PDB entry 6VBU | electron microscopy, 3.10 A resolution | chains 1 and 9 of the 8 polymer chains in the assembly

# Chain 1
Name: BBS1 domain-containing protein
Source organism: Bos taurus
Reference sequence: E1BN34 (E1BN34_BOVIN); the author numbering skips numbers that UniProt does not, so the offset changes along the chain: -18 to 110 = UniProt 76-204; 131-593 = UniProt 205-667
Amino-acid sequence (592 residues; each row starts with the number of its first residue; note: 20 numbers in that range are skipped by the numbering (no residue carries them; nothing is unmodelled there); numbers below 1 keep their minus sign (Met-18 is residue -18)):
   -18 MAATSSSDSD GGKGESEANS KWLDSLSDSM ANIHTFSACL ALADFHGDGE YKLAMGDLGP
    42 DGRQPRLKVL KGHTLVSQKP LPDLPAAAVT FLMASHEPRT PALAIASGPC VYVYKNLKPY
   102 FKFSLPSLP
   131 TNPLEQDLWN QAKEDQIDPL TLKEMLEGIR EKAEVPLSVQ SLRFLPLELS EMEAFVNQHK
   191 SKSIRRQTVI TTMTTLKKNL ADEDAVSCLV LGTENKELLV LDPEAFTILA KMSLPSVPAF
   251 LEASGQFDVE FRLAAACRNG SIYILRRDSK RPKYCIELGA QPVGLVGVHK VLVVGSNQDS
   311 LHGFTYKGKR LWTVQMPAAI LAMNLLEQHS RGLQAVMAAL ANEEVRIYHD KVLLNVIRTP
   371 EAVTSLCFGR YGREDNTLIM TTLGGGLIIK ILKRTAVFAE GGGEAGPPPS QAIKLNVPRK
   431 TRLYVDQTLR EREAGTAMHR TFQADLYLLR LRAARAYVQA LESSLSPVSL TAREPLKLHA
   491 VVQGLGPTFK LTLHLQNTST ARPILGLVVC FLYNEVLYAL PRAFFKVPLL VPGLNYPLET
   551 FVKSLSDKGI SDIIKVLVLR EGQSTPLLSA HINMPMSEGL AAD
Disordered / not traced: -18 to 0, 131-194, 407-423, 480-482, 591-593
What the authors report for this chain:
  - disease-associated variants - M390R: decreased stability (citing earlier work)

# Chain 9
Name: Bardet-Biedl syndrome 9
Source organism: Bos taurus
Reference sequence: E1BHJ5 (E1BHJ5_BOVIN); residues 1-887 here = UniProt positions 1-887
Amino-acid sequence (887 residues; numbered 1 to 887; the number before each row is that of its first residue):
     1 MSLFKARDWW STVLGDKEEF DQGCLCLADV DNTGNGQDKI IVGSFMGYLR IFNPHPVKTG
    61 DGAQAEDLLL EVHLRDPILQ VEVGKFVSGT EMLHLAVLHS RKLCVYSVSG TLGNVEHGNQ
   121 YQIKLMYEHN LQRTACNMTY GSFGGVKGRD LICIQSVDGM LMVFEQESYA FGRFLPGSLL
   181 PGPLAYSSRT DSFITVSSCH QVESYKYQVL AFATDADKRQ ETEQQKHGSG KRLVVDWTLN
   241 IGEQAIDICI VSFIQSASSV FVLGERNFFC LKDNGQIQFM KKLDYSPSCF LPYCSVSEGT
   301 INTLIGNHNN MLHIYQDVTL KWATQLPHVP VAVRVGCLHD LKGVIVTLSD DGHLQCSYLG
   361 TDPSLFQAPK VESRELNYDE LDMELKELQK VIKNVNKSQD VWPLTEREDD LKVSAMVSPN
   421 FDSVSQATDV EVGADLVPSV TVKVTLKNRV ALQKIKLSIY VQPPLVLTGD QFTFEFMAPE
   481 MTRTVGFSVY LKGSYSPPEL EGNAVVSYSR PTERNPDGIP RVSQCKFRLP LKLVCLPGQP
   541 SKTASHKLTI DTNKSPVSLL SLFPGFAKQS EDDQVNVMGF RFLGGSQVTL LASKTSQRYR
   601 IQSEQFEDLW LITNELIIRL QEYFEKQGIK DFTCSFSGSV PLEEYFELID HHFELRINGE
   661 KLEELLSERA VQFRAIQRRL LTRFKDKTPA PLQHLDTLLD GTYKQVIALA DAVEENQDNL
   721 FQSFTRLKSA THLVILLIGL WQKLSADQIA ILEAAFLPLQ QDTQELGWEE TVDAALSHLL
   781 KTCLSKSSKE QALNLNSQLG IPKDTSQLKK HITLFCDRLA KGGRLCLSTD AAAPQTMVMP
   841 GGCATIPESD LEGRSIDQDS SELFTNHKHL MVETPVPEVS PLQGVTE
Disordered / not traced: 1, 57-62, 214-233, 398-409, 421-438, 568-574, 829-887

# Chain 1 / chain 9 interface
Residue-residue contacts (69):
  Arg440(1) - Gln367(9)
  Ala444(1) - Lys370(9)
  Ala447(1) - Lys370(9)
  Tyr457(1) - Leu376(9)  hydrophobic
  Tyr457(1) - Leu381(9)
  Tyr457(1) - Asp382(9)  hydrogen bond
  Tyr457(1) - Leu385(9)
  Leu458(1) - Leu376(9)  hydrophobic
  Leu458(1) - Leu381(9)  hydrophobic
  Leu461(1) - Leu381(9)
  Leu461(1) - Leu385(9)  hydrophobic
  Arg465(1) - Glu384(9)  salt bridge
  Arg465(1) - Leu388(9)
  Val468(1) - Leu388(9)
  Val468(1) - Val391(9)  hydrophobic
  Val468(1) - Ile392(9)  hydrophobic
  Val468(1) - Arg514(9)
  Gln469(1) - Asn515(9)
  Leu471(1) - Val395(9)  hydrophobic
  Glu472(1) - Thr512(9)
  Glu472(1) - Arg514(9)
  Glu472(1) - Ile519(9)
  Ser473(1) - Pro520(9)
  Lys500(1) - Gln764(9)
  Ala511(1) - Ser828(9)  hydrogen bond (backbone-side chain)
  Arg512(1) - Ser828(9)
  Pro513(1) - His778(9)
  Pro513(1) - Leu827(9)
  Leu515(1) - Ile751(9)  hydrophobic
  Leu515(1) - Leu827(9)  hydrophobic
  Cys520(1) - Val522(9)  hydrophobic
  Leu522(1) - Ser507(9)
  Glu525(1) - Lys456(9)
  Glu525(1) - Gln471(9)
  Arg532(1) - Gln761(9)
  Ala533(1) - Tyr460(9)
  Phe534(1) - Tyr460(9)  hydrogen bond (backbone-side chain)
  Phe534(1) - Asn503(9)
  Phe534(1) - Val505(9)  hydrophobic
  Phe534(1) - Gln524(9)
  Phe535(1) - Gln760(9)
  Lys536(1) - Gln760(9)
  Pro538(1) - Pro758(9)  hydrophobic
  Leu539(1) - Ala754(9)
  Leu539(1) - Ala775(9)  hydrophobic
  Val541(1) - Ala774(9)
  Val541(1) - Ala775(9)  hydrophobic
  Val541(1) - His778(9)
  Pro542(1) - His778(9)
  Leu544(1) - Ala774(9)  hydrophobic
  Leu544(1) - Ser797(9)
  Leu544(1) - Leu799(9)  hydrophobic
  Asn545(1) - Leu799(9)
  Tyr546(1) - Leu799(9)  hydrophobic
  Pro547(1) - Glu765(9)
  Pro547(1) - Leu766(9)
  Leu548(1) - Leu766(9)  hydrophobic
  Glu549(1) - Thr763(9)  hydrogen bond
  Glu549(1) - Glu765(9)
  Leu567(1) - Val522(9)  hydrophobic
  Leu569(1) - Val522(9)  hydrophobic
  Glu571(1) - Gln524(9)
  Glu571(1) - Lys526(9)  salt bridge
  Ser574(1) - Arg521(9)
  Ser574(1) - Val522(9)  hydrogen bond (side chain-backbone)
  Ser574(1) - Ser523(9)  hydrogen bond
  Thr575(1) - Arg521(9)
  Pro576(1) - Pro520(9)
  Pro576(1) - Arg521(9)
Interface residues without a listed pair, chain 1 (47 interface residues in all): Thr451, Ala454, Ala464, Tyr467, Tyr523, Gln573
Interface residues without a listed pair, chain 9 (50 interface residues in all): Ala368, Tyr378, Thr473, Tyr508, Phe721, Ala755, Thr771

# In short
47 residues of chain 1 and 50 residues of chain 9 are in contact, with 6 hydrogen bonds and 2 salt bridges.
Polar contacts include Arg465(1)-Glu384(9), Glu571(1)-Lys526(9) and Tyr457(1)-Asp382(9). The paper reports
that M390R of chain 1 reduces stability.
Here chain 1 is BBS1 domain-containing protein and chain 9 is Bardet-Biedl syndrome 9, both from Bos taurus.
Entry 6VBU (Structure of the bovine BBSome complex) was determined by electron microscopy together with 6VBV
from the same study.
